PDB entry 7NQI | X-ray diffraction, 1.60 A resolution | chain A

# Chain A
Molecule: Bromodomain-containing protein 2
From: Homo sapiens
Reference sequence: P25440 (BRD2_HUMAN); residue numbers follow UniProt; this construct covers 344-455
Chain sequence (115 residues; row label = number of the first residue in the row):
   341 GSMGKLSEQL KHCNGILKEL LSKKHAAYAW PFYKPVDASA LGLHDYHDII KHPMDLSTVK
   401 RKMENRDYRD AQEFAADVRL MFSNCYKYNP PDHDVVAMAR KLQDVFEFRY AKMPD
Unresolved in the structure: 341-344
Construct notes: expression tag (341-343)
Small-molecule neighbours: UM8 (2-benzyl-N-cyclopropyl-6-(1-methyl-1H-1,2,3-triazol-4-yl)isonicotinamide): Trp-370, Pro-371, Phe-372, Val-376, Leu-381, Leu-383, Cys-425, Tyr-428, Asn-429, Pro-430, His-433, Asp-434, Val-435, Met-438

# Summary
Chain A binds compound UM8.
Chain A is Bromodomain-containing protein 2 (Homo sapiens); the structure, C-TERMINAL BROMODOMAIN OF HUMAN
BRD2 WITH 2-benzyl-N-cyclopropyl-6-(1-methyl-1H-1,2,3-triazol-4-yl)isonicotinamide, was determined by X-ray
diffraction (same publication as 7NQJ, 7NQ5, 7NQ7, 7NQ8 and 7NQ9).
